Entry 2M41 (solution NMR); this record covers chains A and B.

Chain A:
Molecule: Protein capicua homolog
Notes: fragment: Ataxin-1-binding linear motif (UNP 34-48)
Reference sequence: Q96RK0 (CIC_HUMAN); residues 34-48 here = UniProt positions 34-48
Sequence (15 residues; numbered 34 to 48; the number before each row is that of its first residue):
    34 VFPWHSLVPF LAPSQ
What the authors report for this chain:
  - mutagenesis - V34A, L44A, A45G, P46A: unchanged binding to Ataxin-1 (chain B)

Chain B:
Molecule: Ataxin-1
Source organism: Homo sapiens
Notes: fragment: AXH domain, native residues A567-K689
Reference sequence: P54253 (ATX1_HUMAN); residues 567-689 here correspond to UniProt positions 566-688 (UniProt number = residue number - 1)
Sequence (126 residues; row label = number of the first residue in the row):
   564 GAMAPPTLPP YFMKGSIIQL ANGELKKVED LKTEDFIQSA EISNDLKIDS STVERIEDSH
   624 SPGVAVIQFA VGEHRAQVSV EVLVEYPFFV FGQGWSSCCP ERTSQLFDLP CSKLSVGDVC
   684 ISLTLK
Disordered / not traced: 564-566
Sequence notes: expression tag (564-566)
Curated features (UniProtKB/Swiss-Prot):
  - cross-link: K610 (Glycyl lysine isopeptide (Lys-Gly) (interchain with G-Cter in SUMO))
What the authors report for this chain:
  - conformationally variable residues (order/disorder transition): A567 to P573

How chain A and chain B interact:
Pairs across the interface - 45 pairs, chain A then chain B:
  V34(A) - I580(B)
  V34(A) - Q582(B)
  V34(A) - L588(B)
  F35(A) - P573(B)
  F35(A) - Y574(B)
  F35(A) - I580(B)
  F35(A) - I581(B)
  F35(A) - Q582(B)
  P36(A) - Q582(B)
  W37(A) - I581(B)
  W37(A) - Q582(B)
  W37(A) - L583(B)
  W37(A) - A584(B)
  W37(A) - F599(B)
  W37(A) - S602(B)
  W37(A) - A603(B)
  W37(A) - L609(B)
  W37(A) - L686(B)
  H38(A) - Y574(B)
  H38(A) - L688(B)
  S39(A) - Y574(B)
  S39(A) - F575(B)
  L40(A) - F575(B)
  L40(A) - I581(B)
  L40(A) - V591(B)
  L40(A) - L594(B)
  L40(A) - F599(B)
  L40(A) - P650(B)
  L40(A) - F652(B)
  L40(A) - W658(B)
  V41(A) - F599(B)
  V41(A) - L686(B)
  P42(A) - P650(B)
  P42(A) - F651(B)
  P42(A) - I684(B)
  F43(A) - L686(B)
  L44(A) - S614(B)
  L44(A) - F632(B)
  L44(A) - V643(B)
  L44(A) - S685(B)
  A45(A) - V643(B)
  Q48(A) - V634(B)
  Q48(A) - A639(B)
  Q48(A) - Q640(B)
  Q48(A) - V641(B)
Also at the interface, not in a pair above, chain A (14 interface residues in all): S47
Also at the interface, not in a pair above, chain B (33 interface residues in all): S579, D612, Y649
From the paper, about this interface:
  - residue pairs: V34(A)-I580(B) (backbone contact), V34(A)-L588(B), F35(A)-I581(B) (backbone contact), F35(A)-P573(B), W37(A)-F599(B), W37(A)-S602(B), W37(A)-L609(B), W37(A)-L686(B), L40(A)-I581(B), L40(A)-V591(B), L40(A)-L594(B), V41(A)-L686(B), L44(A)-V641(B), L44(A)-V643(B), A584(B)-W37(A), F599(B)-L40(A), F652(B)-L40(A), W658(B)-L40(A)
  - hot spots on chain A (mutagenesis) - W37A, L40A (10-fold): decreased binding to Ataxin-1 (chain B)

Overview:
The interface between chain A and chain B involves 14 residues on one side and 33 on the other. The paper
describes backbone contacts between V34(A) and I580(B) and F35(A) and I581(B); contacts between V34(A) and
L588(B), F35(A) and P573(B) and W37(A) and F599(B) among others. From the paper: W37A and L40A of chain A
reduce binding to Ataxin-1 (chain B); conformational variability at A567(B); 6 substitutions were tested in
all.
Here chain A is Protein capicua homolog and chain B is Ataxin-1 (Homo sapiens). Entry 2M41 (Solution Structure
of the AXH domain of Ataxin-1 in complex with ligand peptide from Capicua) was determined by solution NMR.
